Entry 2PXY (X-ray diffraction, 2.23 A resolution); this record covers chains A and B of the 5 polymer chains in the assembly.

Chain A:
Molecule: T cell receptor alpha chain
Organism: Mus musculus
UniProt: Q5R1F5 (Q5R1F5_MOUSE); the author numbering skips numbers that UniProt does not, so the offset changes along the chain: 1-59 = UniProt 21-79; 61-93 = UniProt 80-112
Chain sequence (114 residues; numbered -1 to 116 plus 1 insertion-coded residue; 5 numbers in that range are skipped by the numbering (no residue carries them; nothing is unmodelled there); the number before each row is that of its first residue; numbers below 1 keep their minus sign (Ser-1 is residue -1)):
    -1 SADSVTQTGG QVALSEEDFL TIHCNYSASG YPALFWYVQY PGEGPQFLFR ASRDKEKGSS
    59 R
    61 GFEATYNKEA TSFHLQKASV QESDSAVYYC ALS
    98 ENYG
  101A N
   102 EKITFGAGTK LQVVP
Disulfides: Cys22-Cys90

Chain B:
Molecule: T cell receptor beta chain
Organism: Mus musculus
Notes: engineered mutation(s): G17E,H47Y,I75T,L78S
UniProt: A2NTY6 (A2NTY6_MOUSE); aligned to UniProt positions 32-142 over residues 3-117 (the alignment contains insertions or deletions, so no single offset holds)
Chain sequence (111 residues; row label = number of the first residue in the row; note: 4 numbers in that range are skipped by the numbering (no residue carries them; nothing is unmodelled there)):
     3 AVTQSPRNKV AVTGEKVTLS CNQTNNHNNM YWYRQDTGHG LRLIYYSYGA GSTEKGDIPD
    63 G
    65 YKASRPSQEN FSLTLESATP SQTSVYFCAS GDASGA
   104 ETLYFGPGTR LTVL
Disulfides: Cys23-Cys92

How chain A and chain B interact:
Contacting residue pairs (40; chain A residue first):
  Ala31(A) with Ala100(B), hydrophobic
  Phe33(A) with Ala100(B)
  Tyr35(A) with Thr105(B); Leu106(B), hydrogen bond (side chain-backbone)
  Gln37(A) with Gln37(B), hydrogen bond; Phe91(B)
  Glu41(A) with Phe91(B)
  Gly42(A) with Phe91(B); Gly109(B); Pro110(B)
  Pro43(A) with Leu43(B), hydrophobic; Phe108(B)
  Phe45(A) with Thr105(B)
  Arg48(A) with Ala100(B), hydrogen bond (side chain-backbone); Glu104(B); Thr105(B)
  Tyr89(A) with Gln37(B), hydrogen bond; Gly42(B)
  Ser93(A) with Ala100(B)
  Asn101A(A) with Tyr48(B); Tyr50(B), hydrogen bond (backbone-side chain)
  Glu102(A) with Asn31(B); Tyr33(B), hydrogen bond (backbone-side chain); Ser98(B); Gly99(B); Ala100(B), hydrogen bond (side chain-backbone); Glu104(B), hydrogen bond (side chain-backbone)
  Lys103(A) with Leu45(B); Tyr48(B); Asp59(B), salt bridge
  Ile104(A) with Tyr33(B); Tyr35(B), hydrogen bond (backbone-side chain); Leu106(B), hydrophobic
  Phe106(A) with Tyr35(B); Leu43(B), hydrophobic; Phe108(B), hydrophobic
  Gly107(A) with His41(B); Gly42(B); Leu43(B)
  Ala108(A) with Gly42(B)
Interface residues without a listed pair, chain A (19 interface residues in all): Gly40
Interface residues without a listed pair, chain B (25 interface residues in all): Arg9, Gly40, Gly58, Ala97

In short:
19 residues of chain A face 25 of chain B across their interface; the contacts include 9 hydrogen bonds and 1
salt bridge. Polar pairs include Lys103(A)-Asp59(B), Tyr35(A)-Leu106(B) and Gln37(A)-Gln37(B).
Chain A is T cell receptor alpha chain and chain B is T cell receptor beta chain, both from Mus musculus; the
structure, Crystal structures of immune receptor complexes, was determined by X-ray diffraction (same
publication as 2Z31 and 2Z35).
